7ZT5 - chains A and E of the 4 polymer chains in the assembly; structure by X-ray diffraction, 2.09 A resolution.

[Chain A]
Molecule: Major histocompatibility complex class I-related gene protein
Organism: Homo sapiens
UniProtKB: Q95460 (HMR1_HUMAN); residues 1-270 here correspond to UniProt positions 23-292 (UniProt number = residue number + 22)
Amino-acid sequence (290 residues; row label = number of the first residue in the row; numbering starts at 0):
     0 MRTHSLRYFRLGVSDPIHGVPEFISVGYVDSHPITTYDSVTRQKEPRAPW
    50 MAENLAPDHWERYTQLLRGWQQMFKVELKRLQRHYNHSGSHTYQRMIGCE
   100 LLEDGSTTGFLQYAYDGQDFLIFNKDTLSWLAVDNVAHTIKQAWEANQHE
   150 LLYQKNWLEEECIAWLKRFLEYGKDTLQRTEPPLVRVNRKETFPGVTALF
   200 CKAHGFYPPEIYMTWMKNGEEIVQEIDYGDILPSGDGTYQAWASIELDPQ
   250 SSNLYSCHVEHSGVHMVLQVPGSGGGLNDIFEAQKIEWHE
Disordered / not traced: 218-219, 270-289
Sequence notes: initiating methionine (0); conflict Ser-261 (Cys283 in Q95460); expression tag (271-289)
Swiss-Prot annotation at these positions:
  - binding site (5-(2-oxoethylideneamino)-6-(D-ribitylamino)uracil): Arg-9, Ser-24, Lys-43, Arg-94, Tyr-152, Gln-153
  - binding site (5-(2-oxopropylideneamino)-6-(D-ribitylamino)uracil): Arg-9, Ser-24, Lys-43, Arg-94, Tyr-152, Gln-153
  - binding site (7-hydroxy-6-methyl-8-(1-D-ribityl)lumazine): Arg-9, Ser-24, Lys-43, Arg-94, Tyr-152, Gln-153
  - binding site (8-(9H-purin-6-yl)-2-oxa-8-azabicyclo[3.3.1]nona-3,6-diene-4,6-dicarbaldehyde): Arg-9, Lys-43, His-58, Arg-94
  - binding site (2-amino-4-oxopteridine-6-carbaldehyde): Lys-43
  - binding site (pyridoxal): Lys-43
  - glycosylation: Asn-85 (N-linked (GlcNAc...) asparagine)
Disulfide bonds: Cys-98/Cys-161, Cys-200/Cys-256
Covalent attachments: 3-methanoyl-2-oxidanyl-benzoic acid (7ZS) linked to Lys-43
Ligand contacts: 3-methanoyl-2-oxidanyl-benzoic acid (7ZS): Tyr-7, Phe-8, Arg-9, Ser-24, Thr-34, Tyr-62, Leu-66, Trp-69, Arg-94, Ile-96, Trp-156
From the paper describing this entry:
  - mutagenesis - E76Q/E149Q (KD = 0.6 uM): unchanged binding to AF7 TCR
  - mutagenesis - E76Q/E149Q: decreased binding to E8 TRBV6-1 TCR

[Chain E]
Molecule: TCR beta
Organism: Homo sapiens
Amino-acid sequence (262 residues; row label = number of the first residue in the row):
     1 NAGVTQTPKFQVLKTGQSMTLQCAQDMNHNYMYWYRQDPGMGLRLIYYSA
    51 SEGTTDKGEVPNGYNVSRSTTEDFPLRLLSAAPSQTSVYFCASSNREYSP
   101 LHFGNGTRLTVTEDLNKVFPPEVAVFEPSEAEISHTQKATLVCLATGFYP
   151 DHVELSWWVNGKEVHSGVCTDPQPLKEQPALNDSRYALSSRLRVSATFWQ
   201 DPRNHFRCQVQFYGLSENDEWTQDRAKPVTQIVSAEAWGRADAAAGAAEQ
   251 KLISEEDLNGAA
Disordered / not traced: 243-262
Disulfide bonds: Cys-23/Cys-91, Cys-143/Cys-208

[Interface between chain A and chain E]
Residue-residue contacts - 26 pairs, chain A then chain E:
  Arg-41(A) / Gly-53(E)  hydrogen bond (side chain-backbone)
  Arg-41(A) / Thr-54(E)
  Arg-61(A) / Tyr-48(E)  hydrogen bond
  Gln-64(A) / Tyr-48(E)
  Gln-64(A) / Ala-50(E)
  Gln-64(A) / Thr-54(E)  hydrogen bond
  Gln-64(A) / Thr-55(E)
  Gln-64(A) / Asp-56(E)
  Leu-65(A) / Tyr-31(E)
  Leu-65(A) / Glu-97(E)
  Arg-67(A) / Ser-51(E)
  Arg-67(A) / Thr-54(E)  hydrogen bond
  Gly-68(A) / Ala-50(E)
  Gly-68(A) / Ser-51(E)
  Trp-69(A) / Glu-97(E)  hydrogen bond
  Gln-71(A) / Asn-30(E)
  Gln-71(A) / Ser-51(E)
  Gln-71(A) / Glu-52(E)
  Met-72(A) / Asn-30(E)
  Met-72(A) / Asn-95(E)
  Met-72(A) / Arg-96(E)  hydrogen bond
  Met-72(A) / Glu-97(E)
  Glu-76(A) / Arg-96(E)  salt bridge
  Glu-149(A) / Arg-96(E)  salt bridge
  Glu-149(A) / Tyr-98(E)  hydrogen bond
  Tyr-152(A) / Tyr-98(E)  hydrophobic

[Overview]
12 residues of chain A face 14 of chain E across their interface; the contacts include 7 hydrogen bonds and 2
salt bridges. Polar pairs include Glu-76(A)/Arg-96(E), Glu-149(A)/Arg-96(E) and Arg-41(A)/Gly-53(E). The paper
reports that E76Q/E149Q of chain A reduce binding to E8 TRBV6-1 TCR; E76Q/E149Q of chain A leave binding to
AF7 TCR unchanged.
Chain A is Major histocompatibility complex class I-related gene protein and chain E is TCR beta, both from
Homo sapiens; the structure, Structure of E8 TCR in complex in human MR1 bound to 3FSA, was determined by
X-ray diffraction, deposited together with 7ZT2, 7ZT3, 7ZT4, 7ZT7, 7ZT8 and 7ZT9.
